3EG9 - chains B and C of the 3 polymer chains in the assembly; structure by X-ray diffraction, 3.00 A resolution.

# Chain B
Name: SEC24 related gene family, member D
Organism: Homo sapiens
Notes: fragment: conserved core
Reference sequence: Q8IYI7 (Q8IYI7_HUMAN); numbering as in UniProt (aligned over 267-1033)
Sequence (770 residues; each row starts with the number of its first residue; note: 263 numbers in that range are skipped by the numbering (no residue carries them; nothing is unmodelled there)):
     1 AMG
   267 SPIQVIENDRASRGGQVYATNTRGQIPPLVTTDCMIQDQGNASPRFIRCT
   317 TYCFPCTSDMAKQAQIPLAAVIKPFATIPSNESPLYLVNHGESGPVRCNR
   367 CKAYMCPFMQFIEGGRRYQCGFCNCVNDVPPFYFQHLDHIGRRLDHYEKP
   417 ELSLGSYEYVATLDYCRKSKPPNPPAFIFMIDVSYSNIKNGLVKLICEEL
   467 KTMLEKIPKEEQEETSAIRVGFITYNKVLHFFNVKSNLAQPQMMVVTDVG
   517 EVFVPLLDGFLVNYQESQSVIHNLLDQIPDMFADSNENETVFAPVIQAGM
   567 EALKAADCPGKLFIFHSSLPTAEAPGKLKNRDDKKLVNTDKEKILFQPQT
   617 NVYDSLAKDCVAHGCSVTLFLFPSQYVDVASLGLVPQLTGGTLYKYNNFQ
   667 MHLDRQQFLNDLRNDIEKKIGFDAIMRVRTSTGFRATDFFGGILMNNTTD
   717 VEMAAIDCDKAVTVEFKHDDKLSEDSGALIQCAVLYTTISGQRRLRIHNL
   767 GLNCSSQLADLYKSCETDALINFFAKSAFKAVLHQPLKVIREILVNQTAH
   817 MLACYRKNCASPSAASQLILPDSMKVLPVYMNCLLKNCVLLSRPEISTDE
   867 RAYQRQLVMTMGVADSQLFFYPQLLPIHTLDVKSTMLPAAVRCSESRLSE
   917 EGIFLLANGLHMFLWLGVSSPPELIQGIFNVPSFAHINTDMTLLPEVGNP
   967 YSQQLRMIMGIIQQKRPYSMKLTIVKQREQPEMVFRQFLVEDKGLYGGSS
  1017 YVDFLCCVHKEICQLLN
Disordered / not traced: 1011-1013
Differences from the reference sequence: expression tag (1-3)
Bound ions: Zn2+: C364, C367, C386, C389

# Chain C
Name: peptide
Sequence (7 residues; each row starts with the number of its first residue):
   116 TTIPMDS
Disordered / not traced: 122
What the authors report for this chain:
  - mutagenesis - I118A, M120A: decreased binding to Sec24c

# How chain B and chain C interact
Residue-residue contacts - 17 pairs, chain B then chain C:
  A1(B) - I118(C)
  M2(B) - T116(C)
  M2(B) - I118(C)  hydrophobic
  S832(B) - P119(C)
  S832(B) - M120(C)  hydrogen bond (backbone-backbone)
  Q833(B) - T117(C)
  Q833(B) - I118(C)
  L834(B) - T116(C)
  L834(B) - T117(C)
  L834(B) - I118(C)  hydrogen bond (backbone-backbone)
  I835(B) - T116(C)
  I835(B) - T117(C)
  L836(B) - T116(C)  hydrogen bond (backbone-backbone)
  D838(B) - T116(C)
  K841(B) - T116(C)
  L1021(B) - I118(C)  hydrophobic
  H1025(B) - M120(C)
Interface residues without a listed pair, chain B (13 interface residues in all): G3, C1022
From the paper, about this interface:
  - specific contacts: L834(B)-M120(C) (hydrophobic contact), L834(B)-I118(C) (hydrophobic contact), L836(B)-I118(C) (hydrophobic contact), L1021(B)-I118(C) (hydrophobic contact), H1025(B)-M120(C) (hydrophobic contact)
  - interface residues, chain B: C825(B)

# In short
The interface between chain B and chain C involves 13 residues on one side and 5 on the other; the contacts
include 3 hydrogen bonds. Backbone hydrogen bonds pair S832(B)-M120(C), L834(B)-I118(C) and L836(B)-T116(C).
The paper describes hydrophobic contacts between L834(B) and M120(C), L834(B) and I118(C) and L836(B) and
I118(C) among others. From the paper: I118A and M120A of chain C reduce binding to Sec24c; the interface
residue C825(B).
Chain B is SEC24 related gene family, member D (Homo sapiens) and chain C is peptide; the structure, Crystal
structure of the mammalian COPII-coat protein Sec23/24 bound to the transport signal sequence of membrin, was
determined by X-ray diffraction together with 3EFO, 3EGD, 3EGX, 3EH1 and 3EH2 from the same study.
